PDB entry 3ASQ | X-ray diffraction, 1.60 A resolution | chains A and B

[Chain A (and B)]
Name: Capsid protein
Source organism: Norwalk-like virus
Notes: chain B of this document is another copy of the same molecule, construct and numbering; everything in this record applies to it too
Reference sequence: Q8JW44 (Q8JW44_9CALI); numbering as in UniProt (aligned over 221-541)
Amino-acid sequence (326 residues; numbered 216 to 541; the number before each row is that of its first residue):
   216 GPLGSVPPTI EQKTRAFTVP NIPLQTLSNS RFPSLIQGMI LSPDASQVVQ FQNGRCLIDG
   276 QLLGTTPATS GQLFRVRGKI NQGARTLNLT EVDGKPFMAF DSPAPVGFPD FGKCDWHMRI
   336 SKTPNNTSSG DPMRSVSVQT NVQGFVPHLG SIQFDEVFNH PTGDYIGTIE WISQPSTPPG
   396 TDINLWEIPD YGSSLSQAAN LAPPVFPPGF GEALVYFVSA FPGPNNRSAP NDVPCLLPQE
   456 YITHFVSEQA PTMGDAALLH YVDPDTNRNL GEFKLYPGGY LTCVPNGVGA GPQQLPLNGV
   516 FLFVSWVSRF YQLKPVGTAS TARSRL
Disordered / not traced: 216-223, 535-541 (chain B: 216-229, 532-541)
Sequence notes: expression tag (216-220)
Bound ions: Na+: Phe-360, Asp-405, Gly-407
From the paper describing this entry:
  - binding site for alpha-L-fucopyranose: His-332, Gly-345, Ser-352
  - mutagenesis - Q389N: increased binding to Leb antigen
  - mutagenesis - Q389N: abolished binding to A and H antigens
  - mutagenesis - Q389N: decreased binding to Lea antigen

[How chain A and chain B interact]
Residue-residue contacts (71; chain A residue first):
  Pro-235(A) with Ser-462(B)
  Asn-236(A) with Ser-462(B), hydrogen bond (backbone-side chain)
  Ile-237(A) with Thr-458(B)
  Thr-241(A) with Ala-283(B); Thr-284(B), hydrogen bond (backbone-side chain)
  Ser-243(A) with Thr-284(B); Gly-286(B), hydrogen bond (side chain-backbone)
  Pro-248(A) with Arg-290(B), hydrogen bond (backbone-side chain)
  Ser-249(A) with Arg-290(B)
  Leu-250(A) with Gly-286(B)
  Ala-283(A) with Thr-241(B)
  Thr-284(A) with Thr-241(B), hydrogen bond (side chain-backbone); Glu-455(B)
  Ser-285(A) with Ser-285(B), hydrogen bond
  Gly-286(A) with Ser-243(B); Leu-250(B)
  Gln-287(A) with Leu-250(B)
  Arg-290(A) with Pro-248(B), hydrogen bond (side chain-backbone); Ser-249(B)
  Arg-334(A) with Arg-334(B); Glu-385(B), salt bridge
  Pro-339(A) with Pro-445(B), hydrophobic
  Asn-340(A) with Gly-438(B), hydrogen bond (side chain-backbone); Pro-439(B); Asn-440(B); Ser-443(B); Ala-444(B), hydrogen bond (side chain-backbone); Pro-445(B)
  Asn-341(A) with Ser-443(B)
  Thr-342(A) with Pro-439(B); Asn-440(B), hydrogen bond (backbone-backbone); Ser-443(B)
  Ser-343(A) with Gln-389(B), hydrogen bond (backbone-side chain); Pro-439(B); Asn-440(B); Ser-443(B)
  Ser-344(A) with Pro-439(B)
  Gly-345(A) with Trp-386(B); Pro-439(B)
  Asp-346(A) with Trp-386(B), hydrogen bond
  Pro-347(A) with Trp-386(B)
  Met-348(A) with Glu-385(B); Trp-386(B)
  Glu-385(A) with Arg-334(B), salt bridge; Met-348(B); Glu-385(B)
  Trp-386(A) with Gly-345(B); Asp-346(B), hydrogen bond; Pro-347(B); Met-348(B)
  Gln-389(A) with Ser-343(B), hydrogen bond (side chain-backbone)
  Gly-438(A) with Asn-340(B), hydrogen bond (backbone-side chain)
  Pro-439(A) with Asn-340(B); Thr-342(B); Ser-343(B); Ser-344(B); Gly-345(B)
  Asn-440(A) with Asn-340(B); Thr-342(B), hydrogen bond (backbone-backbone); Ser-343(B)
  Ser-443(A) with Asn-340(B); Asn-341(B); Thr-342(B); Ser-343(B), hydrogen bond (side chain-backbone)
  Ala-444(A) with Asn-340(B), hydrogen bond (backbone-side chain)
  Pro-445(A) with Asn-340(B)
  Glu-455(A) with Thr-284(B)
  Thr-458(A) with Ile-237(B)
  Ser-462(A) with Pro-235(B); Asn-236(B), hydrogen bond (side chain-backbone); Ile-237(B)
Other interface residues (no listed pair), chain A (42 interface residues in all): Gln-240, Ser-336, Pro-437, Val-461, Gln-464
Other interface residues (no listed pair), chain B (44 interface residues in all): Leu-242, Gln-287, Val-307, Lys-310, Ser-336, Pro-339, Pro-437, Val-461, Gln-464

[Overview]
Chain A and chain B form an interface of 42 and 44 residues respectively; the contacts include 19 hydrogen
bonds and 2 salt bridges. Polar contacts include Arg-334(A)/Glu-385(B), Asn-236(A)/Ser-462(B) and
Thr-241(A)/Thr-284(B). The paper reports a binding site for alpha-L-fucopyranose at His-332(A), Gly-345(A) and
Ser-352(A); Q389N of chain A increases binding to Leb antigen.
Chain A and chain B are both Capsid protein (Norwalk-like virus); the structure, Crystal structure of P domain
from Norovirus Funabashi258 stain in the complex with H-antigen, was determined by X-ray diffraction together
with 3ASP, 3ASR, 3ASS and 3AST from the same study.
